PDB entry 5HSH | X-ray diffraction, 2.65 A resolution | chain A

Chain A:
Name: Phosphoglucomutase-1
From: Homo sapiens
Notes: EC 5.4.2.2
UniProtKB: P36871 (PGM1_HUMAN); residues 1-562 here = UniProt positions 1-562
Chain sequence (562 residues; numbered 1 to 562; the number before each row is that of its first residue):
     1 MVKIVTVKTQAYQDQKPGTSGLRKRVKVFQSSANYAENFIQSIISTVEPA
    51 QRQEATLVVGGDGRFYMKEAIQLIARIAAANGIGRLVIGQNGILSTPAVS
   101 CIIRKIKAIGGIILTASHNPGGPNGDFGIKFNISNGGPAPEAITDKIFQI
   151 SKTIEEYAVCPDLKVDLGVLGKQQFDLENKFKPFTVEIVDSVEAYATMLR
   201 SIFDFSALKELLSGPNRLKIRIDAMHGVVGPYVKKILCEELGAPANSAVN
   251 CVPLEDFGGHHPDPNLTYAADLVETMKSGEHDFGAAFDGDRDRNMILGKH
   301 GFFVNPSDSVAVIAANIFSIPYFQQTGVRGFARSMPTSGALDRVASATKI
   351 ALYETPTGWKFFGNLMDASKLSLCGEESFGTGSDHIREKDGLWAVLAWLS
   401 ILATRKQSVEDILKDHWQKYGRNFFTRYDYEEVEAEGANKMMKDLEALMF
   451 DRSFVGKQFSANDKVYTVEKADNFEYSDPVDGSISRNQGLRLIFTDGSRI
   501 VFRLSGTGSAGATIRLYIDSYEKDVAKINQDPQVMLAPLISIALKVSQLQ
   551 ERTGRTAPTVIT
Unresolved in the structure: 64-65, 117-125, 256-267, 506-509
Sequence notes: engineered mutation R291 (Gly in P36871)
Curated features (UniProtKB/Swiss-Prot):
  - active site: S117 (Phosphoserine intermediate)
  - binding site (alpha-D-glucose 1,6-bisphosphate): R23, S117, D292, R293, T357, E376, S378, K389
  - binding site (Mg(2+)): S117, D288, D290, D292
  - modified residue: M1 (N-acetylmethionine), K16 (N6-acetyllysine), T115 (Phosphothreonine), S117 (Phosphoserine), S134 (Phosphoserine), T185 (Phosphothreonine), S201 (Phosphoserine), S206 (Phosphoserine), S213 (Phosphoserine), K349 (N6-acetyllysine), Y353 (Phosphotyrosine), S369 (Phosphoserine), S378 (Phosphoserine), K419 (N6-succinyllysine), T467 (Phosphothreonine), S477 (Phosphoserine), S485 (Phosphoserine), S505 (Phosphoserine), T507 (Phosphothreonine), S509 (Phosphoserine) and 1 more in UniProt
  - natural variant: T19 (T19A: In CDG1T), N38 (N38Y: In CDG1T), Q41 (Q41R: In CDG1T), D62 (D62H: In CDG1T), K68 (K68M: In allele PGM1*7+, allele PGM1*7-, allele PGM1*3+ and allele PGM1*3-), T115 (T115A: In CDG1T), G121 (G121R: In CDG1T), R221 (R221C: In allele PGM1*2+, allele PGM1*2-, allele PGM1*3+ and allele PGM1*3-), D263 (D263G: In CDG1T; D263Y: In CDG1T), R291 (G291R: In CDG1T; this construct carries the variant), G330 (G330R: In CDG1T), E377 (E377K: In CDG1T), 3 further natural variant entries in UniProt
From the paper describing this entry:
  - conformationally variable residues (order/disorder transition, side-chain flip): R64 to F65, S117 to G125, D256 to T267, D290, D292, W359
  - binding site for sulfate ion: R515
  - post-translational modification sites: S117 (citing earlier work)
  - catalytic residues: R23, S117, K389 (citing earlier work)
  - disease-associated variants - D62H, T115A, G121R, G230E, D263G, D263Y, T337M, R503Q: decreased catalytic activity (citing earlier work)
  - disease-associated variants - P336R, E377K, E388K, R422W: decreased stability (citing earlier work)
  - mutagenesis - G121R: decreased catalytic activity (citing earlier work)
  - mutagenesis - G121R: unchanged expression (citing earlier work)
  - disease-associated variants - R515L (citing earlier work)

Summary:
UniProt lists active-site residue S117, 8 alpha-D-glucose 1,6-bisphosphate-binding residues and 4 Mg2+-binding
residues. From the paper: catalytic residues R23, S117 and K389; D62H, T115A and G121R, among others, reduce
catalytic activity; 12 substitutions were tested in all.
Chain A is Phosphoglucomutase-1 (Homo sapiens); the structure, Crystal structure of the G291R mutant of human
phosphoglucomutase 1, was determined by X-ray diffraction, deposited together with 5EPC and 5F9C.
